PDB entry 9BNM | electron microscopy, 3.97 A resolution | chains C and Z of the 8 polymer chains in the assembly

== Chain C ==
Name: Envelope glycoprotein Gp120
Source organism: Human immunodeficiency virus 1
UniProtKB: Q2N0S6 (Q2N0S6_9HIV1); the construct lacks a stretch of the UniProt sequence and is renumbered around it, so the offset changes along the chain: 31-135 = UniProt 30-134; 144-185 = UniProt 135-176; 187-309 = UniProt 186-308; 312-323 = UniProt 309-320; 2 more segments
Chain sequence (476 residues; each row starts with the number of its first residue; note: 24 numbers in that range are skipped by the numbering (no residue carries them; nothing is unmodelled there); a row labelled like 185A-185I holds insertion residues (185A, then the next letters in order)):
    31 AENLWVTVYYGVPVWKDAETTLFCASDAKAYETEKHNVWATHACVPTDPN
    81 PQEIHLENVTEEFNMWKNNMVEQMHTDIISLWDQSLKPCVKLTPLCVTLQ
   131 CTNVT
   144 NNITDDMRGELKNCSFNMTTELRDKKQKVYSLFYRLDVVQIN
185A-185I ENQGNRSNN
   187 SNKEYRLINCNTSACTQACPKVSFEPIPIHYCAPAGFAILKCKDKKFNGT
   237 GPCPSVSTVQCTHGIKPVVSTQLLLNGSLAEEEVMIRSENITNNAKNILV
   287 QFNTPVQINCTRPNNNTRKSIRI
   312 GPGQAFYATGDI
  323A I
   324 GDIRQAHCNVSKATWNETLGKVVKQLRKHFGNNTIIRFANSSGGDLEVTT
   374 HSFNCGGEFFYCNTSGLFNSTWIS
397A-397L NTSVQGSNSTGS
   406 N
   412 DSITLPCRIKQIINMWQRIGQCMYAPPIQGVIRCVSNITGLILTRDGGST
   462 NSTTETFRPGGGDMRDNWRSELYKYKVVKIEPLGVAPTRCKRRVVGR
Not modelled in the structure: 31-32, 58-65, 144-148, 185A-185I, 397A-397L, 506-508
Sequence notes: engineered mutation Cys-201 (Ile200 in Q2N0S6), Asn-332 (Thr330 in Q2N0S6), Cys-433 (Ala430 in Q2N0S6), Cys-501 (Ala498 in Q2N0S6)
Disulfides: Cys-54/Cys-74, Cys-119/Cys-205, Cys-126/Cys-196, Cys-131/Cys-157, Cys-201/Cys-433, Cys-218/Cys-247, Cys-228/Cys-239, Cys-296/Cys-331, Cys-378/Cys-445, Cys-385/Cys-418
Covalently attached groups: N-acetylglucosamine (NAG) linked to Asn-88, Asn-133, Asn-156, Asn-197, Asn-234, Asn-262, Asn-276, Asn-295, Asn-301, Asn-332, Asn-339, Asn-355, Asn-363, Asn-386, Asn-392, Asn-448; glycan linked to Asn-160

== Chain Z ==
Name: Envelope glycoprotein Gp41
Source organism: Human immunodeficiency virus 1
UniProtKB: Q2N0S6 (Q2N0S6_9HIV1); residues 513-664 here correspond to UniProt positions 510-661 (UniProt number = residue number - 3)
Chain sequence (152 residues; each row starts with the number of its first residue):
   513 VGIGAVFLGFLGAAGSTMGAASMTLTVQARNLLSGIVQQQSNLLRAPEAQ
   563 QHLLKLTVWGIKQLQARVLAVERYLRDQQLLGIWGCSGKLICCTNVPWNS
   613 SWSNRNLSEIWDNMTWLQWDKEISNYTQIIYGLLEESQNQQEKNEQDLLA
   663 LD
Not modelled in the structure: 513-519, 546-567
Sequence notes: conflict Pro-559 (Ile556 in Q2N0S6), Cys-605 (Thr602 in Q2N0S6)
Disulfides: Cys-598/Cys-604
Covalently attached groups: N-acetylglucosamine (NAG) linked to Asn-618

== Chain C / chain Z interface ==
Contacting residue pairs - 91 pairs, chain C then chain Z:
  Leu-34(C) with Pro-609(Z); Trp-610(Z), hydrogen bond (backbone-backbone)
  Trp-35(C) with Asn-607(Z); Val-608(Z); Pro-609(Z)
  Val-36(C) with Thr-606(Z), hydrogen bond (backbone-side chain); Val-608(Z), hydrogen bond (backbone-backbone); Trp-610(Z), hydrophobic; Leu-646(Z), hydrophobic
  Thr-37(C) with Cys-604(Z); Cys-605(Z)
  Val-38(C) with Leu-593(Z), hydrophobic; Trp-596(Z), hydrophobic; Leu-602(Z); Cys-604(Z), hydrogen bond (backbone-backbone); Leu-646(Z), hydrophobic
  Tyr-39(C) with Leu-602(Z); Ile-603(Z), hydrophobic; Trp-623(Z), hydrophobic; Trp-628(Z), hydrophobic
  Tyr-40(C) with Leu-537(Z); Ala-541(Z), hydrophobic; Leu-544(Z); Tyr-586(Z); Asp-589(Z); Gln-590(Z); Leu-593(Z), hydrophobic; Leu-602(Z), hydrogen bond (backbone-backbone)
  Gly-41(C) with Leu-537(Z); Gln-540(Z)
  Val-42(C) with Leu-537(Z), hydrophobic; Gln-540(Z); Trp-628(Z), hydrophobic
  Pro-43(C) with Leu-523(Z), hydrophobic; Ala-525(Z); Ala-526(Z), hydrophobic; Gln-540(Z); Trp-628(Z)
  Val-44(C) with Trp-628(Z); Asp-632(Z)
  Trp-45(C) with Leu-523(Z), hydrophobic; Ala-526(Z), hydrophobic; Leu-629(Z), hydrophobic
  Thr-51(C) with Lys-574(Z); Ala-578(Z)
  Leu-52(C) with Lys-574(Z)
  Phe-53(C) with Gln-575(Z)
  Trp-69(C) with Trp-571(Z)
  Ala-70(C) with Trp-571(Z)
  Ala-73(C) with Trp-571(Z), hydrophobic
  Cys-74(C) with Trp-571(Z), hydrophobic
  Val-75(C) with Gln-575(Z)
  Ile-84(C) with Phe-522(Z)
  Leu-86(C) with Leu-523(Z)
  Glu-87(C) with Gly-527(Z)
  Asn-88(C) with Gly-527(Z)
  Val-89(C) with Gly-527(Z)
  Gln-103(C) with Lys-574(Z), hydrogen bond
  Asp-107(C) with Trp-571(Z)
  Leu-111(C) with Trp-571(Z)
  Gln-114(C) with Leu-568(Z); Val-570(Z)
  Pro-220(C) with Ala-578(Z), hydrophobic
  Ala-221(C) with Leu-544(Z); Leu-545(Z); Ala-582(Z)
  Gly-222(C) with Asn-543(Z); Leu-544(Z), hydrogen bond (backbone-backbone)
  Thr-244(C) with Phe-522(Z)
  Lys-490(C) with Arg-585(Z)
  Ile-491(C) with Arg-585(Z), hydrogen bond (backbone-side chain)
  Pro-493(C) with Leu-544(Z), hydrophobic; Asp-589(Z)
  Leu-494(C) with Leu-592(Z), hydrophobic; Trp-596(Z), hydrophobic
  Val-496(C) with Trp-631(Z), hydrogen bond (backbone-side chain); Ile-635(Z), hydrophobic; Ile-642(Z), hydrophobic
  Ala-497(C) with Trp-631(Z)
  Pro-498(C) with Trp-610(Z), hydrophobic; Trp-623(Z); Trp-631(Z)
  Cys-501(C) with Cys-605(Z), disulfide
  Lys-502(C) with Asn-607(Z)
  Arg-503(C) with Trp-596(Z), hydrogen bond (side chain-backbone); Gly-597(Z); Cys-605(Z), hydrogen bond (side chain-backbone); Thr-606(Z); Asn-607(Z); Gln-650(Z), hydrogen bond; Gln-653(Z)
Interface residues without a listed pair, chain C (54 interface residues in all): Lys-46, Cys-54, Thr-71, His-72, His-85, Ser-110, Phe-223, Ala-224, Leu-226, Gly-495, Thr-499
Interface residues without a listed pair, chain Z (53 interface residues in all): Gly-521, Gly-524, Ala-533, Leu-581, Cys-598, Leu-619, Thr-639, Tyr-643
Cross-chain cystine bridges: Cys-501(C)/Cys-605(Z)

== In short ==
Chain C and chain Z form an interface of 54 and 53 residues respectively; the contacts include 1 disulfide
bond and 12 hydrogen bonds. Polar contacts include Val-36(C)/Thr-606(Z), Gln-103(C)/Lys-574(Z) and
Ile-491(C)/Arg-585(Z). Covalently linked N-acetylglucosamine: at Asn-88(C), Asn-133(C), Asn-156(C),
Asn-197(C), Asn-234(C) and Asn-262(C) and 10 more.
Chain C is Envelope glycoprotein Gp120 and chain Z is Envelope glycoprotein Gp41, both from Human
immunodeficiency virus 1; the structure, Cryo-EM structure of rhesus antibody 44715-a.01 in complex with HIV-1
Env BG505 DS-SOSIP, was determined by electron microscopy together with 9BNK, 9BNP, 9BTH, 9BTI, 9BTJ, 9BTL and
9BTV from the same study.
